PDB entry 3C1B | X-ray diffraction, 2.20 A resolution | chains C and D of the 10 polymer chains in the assembly

Chain C:
Name: Histone H2A type 1
Source organism: Xenopus laevis
Reference sequence: P06897 (H2A1_XENLA); residues 801-929 here correspond to UniProt positions 2-130 (UniProt number = residue number - 799)
Sequence (129 residues; each row starts with the number of its first residue):
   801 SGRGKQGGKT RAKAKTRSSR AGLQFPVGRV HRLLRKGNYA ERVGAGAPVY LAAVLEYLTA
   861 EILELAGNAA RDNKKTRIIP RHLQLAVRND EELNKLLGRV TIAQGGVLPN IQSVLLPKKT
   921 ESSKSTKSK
Disordered / not traced: 801-813, 920-929
Sequence notes: conflict Arg899 (Gly100 in P06897), Ser923 (Ala124 in P06897), Thr926 (Ala127 in P06897)
Curated features (UniProtKB/Swiss-Prot):
  - modified residue: Ser801 (N-acetylserine), Lys805 (N6-(2-hydroxyisobutyryl)lysine), Lys809 (N6-(2-hydroxyisobutyryl)lysine), Lys836 (N6-(2-hydroxyisobutyryl)lysine), Lys874 (N6-(2-hydroxyisobutyryl)lysine), Lys875 (N6-(2-hydroxyisobutyryl)lysine), Lys895 (N6-(2-hydroxyisobutyryl)lysine), Gln904 (N5-methylglutamine), Lys918 (N6-(2-hydroxyisobutyryl)lysine)
  - cross-link (Glycyl lysine isopeptide (Lys-Gly)): Lys813 (interchain with G-Cter in ubiquitin), Lys815 (interchain with G-Cter in ubiquitin), Lys919 (interchain with G-Cter in ubiquitin)

Chain D:
Name: Histone 2, H2bf
Source organism: Xenopus (Silurana) tropicalis
Reference sequence: Q28D68 (Q28D68_XENTR); residues 1198-1322 here correspond to UniProt positions 2-126 (UniProt number = residue number - 1196)
Sequence (125 residues; numbered 1198 to 1322; the number before each row is that of its first residue):
  1198 PDPAKSAPAA KKGSKKAVTK TQKKDGKKRR KTRKESYAIY VYKVLKQVHP DTGISSKAMS
  1258 IMNSFVNDVF ERIAGEASRL AHYNKRSTIT SREIQTAVRL LLPGELAKHA VSEGTKAVTK
  1318 YTSAK
Disordered / not traced: 1198-1227

Interface between chain C and chain D:
Contacting residue pairs (116; chain C residue first):
  Arg817(C) - Tyr1318(D)
  Arg820(C) - Lys1317(D)
  Arg820(C) - Tyr1318(D)
  Arg820(C) - Lys1322(D)
  Ala821(C) - Ala1314(D)
  Ala821(C) - Lys1317(D)
  Gly822(C) - Lys1317(D)
  Gln824(C) - Tyr1237(D)
  Gln824(C) - Lys1240(D)
  Gln824(C) - Gln1244(D)
  Phe825(C) - Tyr1234(D)  hydrophobic
  Phe825(C) - Val1241(D)  hydrophobic
  Phe825(C) - Val1263(D)  hydrophobic
  Pro826(C) - Tyr1237(D)
  Arg829(C) - Glu1232(D)  salt bridge
  Arg829(C) - Ser1233(D)  hydrogen bond (side chain-backbone)
  Val830(C) - Phe1267(D)  hydrophobic
  Arg832(C) - Glu1232(D)  salt bridge
  Leu833(C) - Tyr1234(D)
  Leu833(C) - Phe1267(D)  hydrophobic
  Leu834(C) - Phe1267(D)  hydrophobic
  Leu834(C) - Ala1271(D)  hydrophobic
  Tyr839(C) - Phe1267(D)
  Tyr839(C) - Ala1271(D)  hydrophobic
  Tyr839(C) - Gly1272(D)
  Tyr839(C) - Ser1275(D)  hydrogen bond (backbone-side chain)
  Tyr839(C) - Ile1286(D)  hydrophobic
  Ala840(C) - Ser1284(D)
  Ala840(C) - Ile1286(D)  hydrophobic
  Glu841(C) - Ser1284(D)  hydrogen bond (backbone-backbone)
  Arg842(C) - Ser1284(D)  hydrogen bond (backbone-backbone)
  Arg842(C) - Thr1285(D)
  Arg842(C) - Ile1286(D)  hydrogen bond (backbone-backbone)
  Val843(C) - Ile1286(D)
  Gly844(C) - Thr1285(D)
  Gly844(C) - Ile1286(D)  hydrogen bond (backbone-backbone)
  Gly846(C) - Ser1288(D)
  Gly846(C) - Val1315(D)
  Ala847(C) - Ile1286(D)
  Ala847(C) - Thr1287(D)
  Ala847(C) - Ser1288(D)
  Ala847(C) - Ile1291(D)
  Val849(C) - Ala1314(D)
  Val849(C) - Val1315(D)
  Val849(C) - Tyr1318(D)  hydrophobic
  Tyr850(C) - Ser1288(D)
  Tyr850(C) - Ile1291(D)  hydrophobic
  Tyr850(C) - Gln1292(D)  hydrogen bond
  Tyr850(C) - Val1308(D)  hydrogen bond (side chain-backbone)
  Tyr850(C) - Gly1311(D)
  Tyr850(C) - Thr1312(D)
  Tyr850(C) - Val1315(D)  hydrophobic
  Leu851(C) - Phe1267(D)  hydrophobic
  Leu851(C) - Ile1270(D)  hydrophobic
  Ala853(C) - Glu1310(D)
  Ala853(C) - Gly1311(D)
  Ala853(C) - Ala1314(D)  hydrophobic
  Val854(C) - Ile1270(D)  hydrophobic
  Val854(C) - Val1295(D)  hydrophobic
  Val854(C) - Ala1307(D)
  Leu855(C) - Val1263(D)  hydrophobic
  Leu855(C) - Val1266(D)  hydrophobic
  Leu855(C) - Phe1267(D)
  Glu856(C) - Val1241(D)
  Tyr857(C) - Leu1303(D)
  Tyr857(C) - His1306(D)
  Tyr857(C) - Ala1307(D)  hydrophobic
  Leu858(C) - Phe1262(D)  hydrophobic
  Leu858(C) - Val1266(D)  hydrophobic
  Leu858(C) - Leu1299(D)  hydrophobic
  Thr859(C) - Val1241(D)
  Thr859(C) - Met1259(D)
  Thr859(C) - Val1263(D)
  Ala860(C) - Val1241(D)  hydrophobic
  Ile862(C) - Met1259(D)  hydrophobic
  Leu863(C) - Val1238(D)
  Leu863(C) - Leu1242(D)
  Leu863(C) - His1246(D)
  Glu864(C) - Val1245(D)
  Glu864(C) - His1246(D)  salt bridge
  Gly867(C) - His1246(D)
  Asn868(C) - His1246(D)  hydrogen bond
  Thr876(C) - Asp1248(D)
  Thr876(C) - Thr1249(D)
  Thr876(C) - Gly1250(D)  hydrogen bond (backbone-backbone)
  Arg877(C) - Gly1250(D)
  Arg877(C) - Ile1251(D)
  Arg877(C) - Ser1252(D)
  Ile878(C) - Leu1242(D)  hydrophobic
  Ile878(C) - Thr1249(D)
  Ile878(C) - Gly1250(D)  hydrogen bond (backbone-backbone)
  Ile878(C) - Ile1251(D)
  Ile878(C) - Ser1252(D)  hydrogen bond (backbone-backbone)
  Ile878(C) - Ala1255(D)
  Ile879(C) - Ser1252(D)
  Ile879(C) - Ala1255(D)
  Pro880(C) - Ser1252(D)
  Pro880(C) - Lys1254(D)
  Pro880(C) - Ala1255(D)
  Pro880(C) - Ile1258(D)  hydrophobic
  Leu883(C) - Ala1255(D)
  Leu883(C) - Ile1258(D)  hydrophobic
  Leu883(C) - Met1259(D)  hydrophobic
  Glu892(C) - Pro1300(D)
  Glu892(C) - Gly1301(D)
  Glu892(C) - Glu1302(D)  hydrogen bond (side chain-backbone)
  Glu892(C) - Leu1303(D)  hydrogen bond (side chain-backbone)
  Lys895(C) - Pro1300(D)
  Leu896(C) - Arg1269(D)  hydrogen bond (backbone-side chain)
  Leu896(C) - Leu1299(D)  hydrophobic
  Leu897(C) - Phe1262(D)  hydrophobic
  Leu897(C) - Arg1269(D)
  Val900(C) - Asp1265(D)
  Val900(C) - Arg1269(D)
  Ile902(C) - Ile1258(D)  hydrophobic
  Ala903(C) - Ile1258(D)
Also at the interface, not in a pair above, chain C (53 interface residues in all): Ser819, Leu823, Glu861, Leu893
Also at the interface, not in a pair above, chain D (57 interface residues in all): Glu1268, His1279, Leu1298

Summary:
53 residues of chain C face 57 of chain D across their interface; the contacts include 15 hydrogen bonds and 3
salt bridges. Polar pairs include Arg829(C)-Glu1232(D), Arg832(C)-Glu1232(D) and Glu864(C)-His1246(D).
Chain C is Histone H2A type 1 (Xenopus laevis) and chain D is Histone 2, H2bf (Xenopus (Silurana) tropicalis);
the structure, The effect of H3 K79 dimethylation and H4 K20 trimethylation on nucleosome and chromatin
structure, was determined by X-ray diffraction (same publication as 3C1C).
